5BT0 - chain A; structure by X-ray diffraction, 2.03 A resolution.

[Chain A]
Protein: Green fluorescent protein
Source organism: Aequorea victoria
UniProtKB: A0A059PIQ0 (A0A059PIQ0_AEQVI); aligned to UniProt positions 3-234 over residues 3-234
Sequence (231 residues; each row starts with the number of its first residue; note: 2 numbers in that range are skipped by the numbering (no residue carries them; nothing is unmodelled there)):
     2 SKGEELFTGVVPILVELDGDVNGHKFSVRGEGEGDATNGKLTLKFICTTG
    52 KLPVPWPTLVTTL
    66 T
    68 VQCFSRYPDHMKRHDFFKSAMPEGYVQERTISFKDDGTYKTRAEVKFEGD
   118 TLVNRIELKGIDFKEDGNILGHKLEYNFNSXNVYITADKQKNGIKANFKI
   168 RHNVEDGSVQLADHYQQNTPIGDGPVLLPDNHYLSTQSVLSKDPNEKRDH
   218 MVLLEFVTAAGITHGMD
Covalent attachments: covalent link Leu-64/Thr-66; covalent link Thr-66/Val-68
Modified residues: Thr-66 ({2-[(1R,2R)-1-amino-2-hydroxypropyl]-4-(4-hydroxybenzylidene)-5-oxo-4,5-dihydro-1H-imidazol-1-yl}acetic acid; CRO); HOX (4-amino-L-phenylalanine) at position 148
Sequence notes: expression tag (2); conflict Arg-30 (Ser in A0A059PIQ0), Ser-72 (Ala in A0A059PIQ0), Arg-80 (Gln in A0A059PIQ0), HOX_148 (His in A0A059PIQ0), Val-206 (Ala in A0A059PIQ0); chromophore (66)
What the authors report for this chain:
  - conformationally variable residues (side-chain flip): Asn-146, Thr-203

[In short]
From the paper: conformational variability at Asn-146 and Thr-203.
Chain A is Green fluorescent protein (Aequorea victoria); the structure, Switching GFP fluorescence using
genetically encoded phenyl azide chemistry through two different non-native post-translational modifications
routes ..., was determined by X-ray diffraction (same publication as 5BTT and 5DY6).
